7B0N - chains I and f of the 42 polymer chains in the assembly; structure by electron microscopy, 3.70 A resolution.

Chain I:
Name: Subunit NUIM of protein NADH:Ubiquinone Oxidoreductase (Complex I)
Source organism: Yarrowia lipolytica
Notes: EC 1.6.99.3
UniProt: Q9UUT8 (Q9UUT8_YARLL); residues 234-426 here correspond to UniProt positions 37-229 (UniProt number = residue number - 197)
Amino-acid sequence (193 residues; each row starts with the number of its first residue):
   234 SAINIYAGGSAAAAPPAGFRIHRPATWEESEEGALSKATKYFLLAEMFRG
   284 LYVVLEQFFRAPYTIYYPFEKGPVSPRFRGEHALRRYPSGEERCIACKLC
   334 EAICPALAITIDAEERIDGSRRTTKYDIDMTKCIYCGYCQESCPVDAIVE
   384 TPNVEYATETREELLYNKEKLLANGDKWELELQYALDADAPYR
Not modelled in the structure: 234-235
Bound ions: 4Fe-4S cluster Fe site 1: Cys327, Cys330, Cys333, Cys376; 4Fe-4S cluster Fe site 2: Cys337, Cys366, Cys369, Cys372
Ligand contacts:
  - 1,2-Distearoyl-sn-glycerophosphoethanolamine (3PE), molecule 1: Thr272, Tyr274, Phe275, Leu277, Met280, Phe281, Leu284
  - 1,2-Distearoyl-sn-glycerophosphoethanolamine (3PE), molecule 2: Lys273, Leu276, Ala278, Phe281, Arg282, Tyr285
  - 4Fe-4S cluster (SF4), molecule 1: His315, Cys337, Pro338, Ala341, Ile342, Cys366, Ile367, Tyr368, Cys369, Gly370, Tyr371, Cys372, Glu383
  - 4Fe-4S cluster (SF4), molecule 2: Leu317, Arg326, Cys327, Ile328, Ala329, Cys330, Lys331, Leu332, Cys333, Ile344, Tyr359, Ser375, Cys376, Val378, Ala380, Ile381

Chain f:
Name: Subunit N7BM of NADH:Ubiquinone Oxidoreductase (Complex I)
Source organism: Yarrowia lipolytica
UniProt: A0A1D8N5V2 (A0A1D8N5V2_YARLL); residues 1-138 here = UniProt positions 1-138
Amino-acid sequence (138 residues; numbered 1 to 138; the number before each row is that of its first residue):
     1 MSSSLYRVLRNAWEVGPRSYWKQLNSIGDTKSGRLVGTDIYGNKFYETDH
    51 QDEIHLRTRYVEYKEKDYDMSQVEPGWHFWLGYGVDTAPCNTPKEKLPIR
   101 AYPYKFQPNYTGTPGAFVTYNTLKPKISAWEPVTKQRS
Not modelled in the structure: 1
Ligand contacts: diundecyl phosphatidyl choline (PLC): Leu24, Asn25, Ser26, Gly28

Chain I / chain f interface:
Contacting residue pairs - 79 pairs, chain I then chain f:
  Pro295(I) - Ser3(f)
  Pro295(I) - Ile54(f)
  Thr297(I) - Arg57(f)
  Ile298(I) - Leu56(f)
  Ile298(I) - Arg57(f)
  Tyr299(I) - Ile27(f)
  Tyr299(I) - Asp29(f)
  Tyr299(I) - Arg57(f)
  Tyr300(I) - Met70(f)
  Pro301(I) - Tyr63(f)  hydrogen bond (backbone-side chain)
  Pro301(I) - Met70(f)
  Phe302(I) - Ser26(f)
  Phe302(I) - Ile27(f)  hydrophobic
  Phe302(I) - Tyr60(f)
  Phe302(I) - Val61(f)  hydrogen bond (backbone-backbone)
  Phe302(I) - Tyr63(f)  hydrophobic
  Phe302(I) - Tyr68(f)
  Phe302(I) - Leu81(f)
  Glu303(I) - Lys31(f)  salt bridge
  Glu303(I) - Leu56(f)
  Glu303(I) - Arg57(f)  salt bridge
  Glu303(I) - Arg59(f)
  Glu303(I) - Tyr60(f)
  Lys304(I) - His78(f)
  Lys304(I) - Leu81(f)
  Gly305(I) - Gly82(f)
  Pro306(I) - Leu56(f)
  Pro306(I) - Gly82(f)
  Val307(I) - Gly82(f)  hydrogen bond (backbone-backbone)
  Val307(I) - Gly84(f)
  Arg319(I) - Tyr102(f)
  Ser322(I) - Ala101(f)
  Asp345(I) - Leu123(f)
  Asp345(I) - Lys126(f)  salt bridge
  Thr357(I) - Thr122(f)  hydrogen bond (backbone-side chain)
  Thr357(I) - Leu123(f)
  Lys358(I) - Asn121(f)
  Lys358(I) - Thr122(f)
  Lys358(I) - Leu123(f)
  Pro385(I) - His78(f)
  Pro385(I) - Phe79(f)  hydrophobic
  Asn386(I) - His78(f)
  Glu388(I) - Met70(f)
  Glu388(I) - His78(f)  salt bridge
  Ala390(I) - Asn109(f)  hydrogen bond (backbone-side chain)
  Ala390(I) - Thr111(f)
  Thr391(I) - Thr111(f)
  Glu392(I) - Thr111(f)  hydrogen bond (backbone-side chain)
  Glu392(I) - Gly112(f)
  Glu395(I) - Thr119(f)
  Glu396(I) - Thr111(f)
  Glu396(I) - Ala116(f)
  Glu396(I) - Phe117(f)
  Leu398(I) - Thr119(f)  hydrogen bond (backbone-side chain)
  Asn400(I) - Phe117(f)
  Asn400(I) - Tyr120(f)
  Glu402(I) - Tyr120(f)
  Lys403(I) - Phe117(f)
  Asp409(I) - Arg100(f)  hydrogen bond (backbone-side chain)
  Asp409(I) - Tyr102(f)
  Asp409(I) - Tyr104(f)
  Lys410(I) - Pro75(f)
  Lys410(I) - Arg100(f)
  Lys410(I) - Tyr104(f)  hydrogen bond (backbone-side chain)
  Lys410(I) - Phe106(f)
  Lys410(I) - Gln107(f)
  Trp411(I) - His78(f)
  Glu412(I) - Pro98(f)
  Glu412(I) - Arg100(f)
  Leu413(I) - Leu97(f)  hydrophobic
  Leu413(I) - Pro98(f)
  Glu414(I) - Gly76(f)
  Glu414(I) - His78(f)  salt bridge
  Glu414(I) - Phe79(f)
  Gln416(I) - Lys96(f)
  Tyr417(I) - Phe79(f)  hydrophobic
  Tyr417(I) - Pro89(f)
  Tyr417(I) - Thr92(f)  hydrogen bond
  Asp420(I) - Lys96(f)
Also at the interface, not in a pair above, chain I (48 interface residues in all): Arg293, Ala294, Tyr296, Ser308, Pro309, Pro321, Gly323, Tyr389, Tyr399, Ala418
Also at the interface, not in a pair above, chain f (49 interface residues in all): Ser2, Tyr83, Val85, Thr87, Ala88, Ile99

Overview:
48 residues of chain I face 49 of chain f across their interface, with 10 hydrogen bonds and 5 salt bridges.
Among the polar pairs are Glu303(I)-Lys31(f), Glu303(I)-Arg57(f) and Asp345(I)-Lys126(f). Chain I binds
1,2-Distearoyl-sn-glycerophosphoethanolamine and 4Fe-4S cluster. Ligands of chain f: diundecyl phosphatidyl
choline.
Here chain I is Subunit NUIM of protein NADH:Ubiquinone Oxidoreductase (Complex I) and chain f is Subunit N7BM
of NADH:Ubiquinone Oxidoreductase (Complex I), both from Yarrowia lipolytica. Entry 7B0N (A 3.7-angstrom
structure of Yarrowia lipolytica complex I with an R121M mutation in NUCM) was determined by electron
microscopy.
